Entry 7LI7 (electron microscopy, 4.10 A resolution (low resolution: residue-level contacts below are approximate; hydrogen-bond / salt-bridge calls are withheld)); this record covers chains A and C of the 3 polymer chains in the assembly.

# Chain A
Protein: Sodium-dependent serotonin transporter
Organism: Homo sapiens
Reference sequence: P31645 (SC6A4_HUMAN); residue numbers follow UniProt; this construct covers 79-615
Amino-acid sequence (537 residues; each row starts with the number of its first residue):
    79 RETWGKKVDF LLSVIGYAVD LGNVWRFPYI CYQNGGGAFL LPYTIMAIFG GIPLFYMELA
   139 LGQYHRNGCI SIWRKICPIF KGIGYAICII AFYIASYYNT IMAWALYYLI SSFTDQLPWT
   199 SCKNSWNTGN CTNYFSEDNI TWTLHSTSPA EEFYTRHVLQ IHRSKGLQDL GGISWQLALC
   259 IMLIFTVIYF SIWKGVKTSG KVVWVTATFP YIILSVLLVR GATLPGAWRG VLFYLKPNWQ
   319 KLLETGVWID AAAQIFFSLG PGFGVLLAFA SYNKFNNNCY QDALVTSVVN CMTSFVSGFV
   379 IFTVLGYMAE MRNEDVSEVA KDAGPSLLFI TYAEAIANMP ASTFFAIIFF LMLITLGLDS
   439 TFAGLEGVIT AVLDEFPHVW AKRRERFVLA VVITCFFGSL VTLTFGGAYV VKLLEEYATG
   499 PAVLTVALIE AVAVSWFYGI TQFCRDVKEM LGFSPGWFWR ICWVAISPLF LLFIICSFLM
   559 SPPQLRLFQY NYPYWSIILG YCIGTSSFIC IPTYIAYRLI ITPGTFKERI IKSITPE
Cystine bridges: C200-C209
Covalent attachments: N-acetylglucosamine (NAG) linked to N208

# Chain C
Protein: variable domain of 15B8 antibody Fab light chain
Organism: Mus musculus
Notes: antibody fragment or engineered binder
Amino-acid sequence (110 residues; numbered 21 to 130; the number before each row is that of its first residue):
    21 DIVLTQSPAS LAVSLGQRAT ISCRASESVD NYGISFLNWF QQKPGQPPKL LIYAASNQGS
    81 GVPARFSGSG SGTYFSLNIH PMEEDDTAVY FCQQTKGVSW TFGGGTKVEI
Cystine bridges: C43-C112

# How chain A and chain C interact
Contacting residue pairs (10; chain A residue first):
  N202(A) with T115(C); W120(C)
  S203(A) with Y52(C)
  R234(A) with Y52(C); I54(C)
  H235(A) with Y52(C)
  Q238(A) with Y52(C)
  H240(A) with Y52(C)
  R241(A) with Y52(C); G53(C)
Interface residues without a listed pair, chain C (6 interface residues in all): G117

# In short
7 residues of chain A face 6 of chain C across their interface. Covalently linked N-acetylglucosamine: at
N208(A).
Here chain A is Sodium-dependent serotonin transporter (Homo sapiens) and chain C is variable domain of 15B8
antibody Fab light chain (Mus musculus). Entry 7LI7 (apo serotonin transporter reconstituted in lipid nanodisc
in presence of NaCl in occluded conformation) was determined by electron microscopy together with 7LI6, 7LI8,
7LI9, 7LIA and 7MGW from the same study.
